PDB entry 8ZMD | electron microscopy, 3.25 A resolution | chains A and R of the 4 polymer chains in the assembly

# Chain A
Protein: engineered G alpha q
From: Homo sapiens
Chain sequence (362 residues; numbered 7 to 394; 26 numbers in that range are skipped by the numbering (no residue carries them; nothing is unmodelled there); the number before each row is that of its first residue):
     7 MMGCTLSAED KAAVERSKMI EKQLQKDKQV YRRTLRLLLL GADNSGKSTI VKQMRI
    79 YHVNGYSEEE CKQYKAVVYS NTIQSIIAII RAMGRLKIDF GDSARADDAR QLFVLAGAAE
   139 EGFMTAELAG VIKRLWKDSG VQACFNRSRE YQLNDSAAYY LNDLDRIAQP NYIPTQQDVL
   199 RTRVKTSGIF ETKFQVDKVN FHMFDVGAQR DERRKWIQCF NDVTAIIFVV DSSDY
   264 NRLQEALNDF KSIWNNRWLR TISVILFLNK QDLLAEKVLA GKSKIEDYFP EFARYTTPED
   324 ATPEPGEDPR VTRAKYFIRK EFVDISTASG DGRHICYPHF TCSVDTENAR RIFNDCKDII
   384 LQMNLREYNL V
Unresolved in the structure: 7-12, 79-204

# Chain R
Protein: Proteinase-activated receptor 2
From: Homo sapiens
UniProtKB: P55085 (PAR2_HUMAN); residue numbers follow UniProt; this construct covers 1-397
Chain sequence (397 residues; each row starts with the number of its first residue):
     1 MRSPSAAWLL GAAILLAASL SCSGTIQGTN RSSKGRSLIG KVDGTSHVTG KGVTVETVFS
    61 VDEFSASVLT GKLTTVFLPI VYTIVFVVGL PSNGMALWVF LFRTKKKHPA VIYMANLALA
   121 DLLSVIWFPL KIAYHIHGNN WIYGEALCNV LIGFFYGNMY CSILFMTCLS VQRYWVIVNP
   181 MGHSRKKANI AIGISLAIWL LILLVTIPLY VVKQTIFIPA LNITTCHDVL PEQLLVGDMF
   241 NYFLSLAIGV FLFPAFLTAS AYVLMIRMLR SSAMDENSEK KRKRAIKLIV TVLAMYLICF
   301 TPSNLLLVVH YFLIKSQGQS HVYALYIVAL CLSTLNSCID PFVYYFVSHD FRDHAKNALL
   361 CRSVRTVKQM QVSLTSKKHS RKSSSYSSSS TTVKTSY
Unresolved in the structure: 1-36, 43-56, 360-397
Disulfide bonds: C148-C226
Swiss-Prot annotation at these positions:
  - site: R36, S37 (Cleavage)
  - lipidation: C361 (S-palmitoyl cysteine)
  - glycosylation (N-linked (GlcNAc...) asparagine): N30, N222
From the paper describing this entry:
  - mutagenesis - F346A, F351A: unchanged signaling with engineered G alpha q (chain A)
  - mutagenesis - A110L: abolished signaling with engineered G alpha q (chain A)
  - mutagenesis - D62A: decreased signaling with engineered G alpha q (chain A)
  - contacts within the chain: D62-E63 (hydrogen bond)
  - mutagenesis - I39V, H227A, D228A, V229A, L230A, P231A, H310A, Y311A, Y323A: decreased signaling
  - mutagenesis - I39L, A110L: unchanged signaling
  - mutagenesis - D62A: abolished signaling
  - mutagenesis - I39V, D62A: unchanged expression

# How chain A and chain R interact
Residue-residue contacts (21; chain A residue first):
  G355(A) - K281(R)
  I358(A) - N277(R)
  I358(A) - S278(R)
  Y360(A) - D275(R)
  D381(A) - D275(R)
  D381(A) - S278(R)  hydrogen bond
  L384(A) - I177(R)  hydrophobic
  L384(A) - M274(R)  hydrophobic
  Q385(A) - S278(R)  hydrogen bond
  N387(A) - V176(R)
  N387(A) - P180(R)
  L388(A) - I177(R)  hydrophobic
  E390(A) - H108(R)  salt bridge
  Y391(A) - H108(R)
  Y391(A) - V176(R)
  N392(A) - M114(R)
  N392(A) - S348(R)  hydrogen bond
  L393(A) - L288(R)
  L393(A) - I289(R)  hydrophobic
  V394(A) - R284(R)  hydrogen bond (backbone-side chain)
  V394(A) - A285(R)  hydrophobic
Other interface residues (no listed pair), chain A (17 interface residues in all): C359, P361, D378, I383
Other interface residues (no listed pair), chain R (22 interface residues in all): A110, Q172, R173, K187, M265, L269, V347
Interface features reported in the paper:
  - pairs named by the authors: Q385(A)-S278(R) (hydrogen bond), E390(A)-H108(R) (hydrogen bond), N392(A)-S348(R) (hydrogen bond), L393(A)-M265(R) (hydrophobic contact), L393(A)-L288(R) (hydrophobic contact), V394(A)-R284(R) (hydrogen bond)

# In short
17 residues of chain A face 22 of chain R across their interface; the contacts include 4 hydrogen bonds and 1
salt bridge. Polar pairs include E390(A)-H108(R), D381(A)-S278(R) and Q385(A)-S278(R). The authors report
hydrogen bonds between Q385(A) and S278(R), E390(A) and H108(R) and N392(A) and S348(R) among others;
hydrophobic contacts between L393(A) and M265(R) and L393(A) and L288(R). From the paper: I39V, H227A and
D228A of chain R, among others, reduce signaling; contacts within the chain involving D62(R) and E63(R); 14
substitutions were tested in all.
Chain A is engineered G alpha q and chain R is Proteinase-activated receptor 2, both from Homo sapiens; the
structure, Protease-activated receptor-2 (PAR2)/Gq complex, was determined by electron microscopy (same
publication as 8ZME).
